PDB entry 8BYA | electron microscopy, 3.38 A resolution | chains F and G of the 7 polymer chains in the assembly

== Chain F ==
Molecule: Cyclin-dependent kinases regulatory subunit 1
From: Homo sapiens
UniProt: P61024 (CKS1_HUMAN); residues 3001-3079 here correspond to UniProt positions 1-79 (UniProt number = residue number - 3000)
Chain sequence (79 residues; each row starts with the number of its first residue):
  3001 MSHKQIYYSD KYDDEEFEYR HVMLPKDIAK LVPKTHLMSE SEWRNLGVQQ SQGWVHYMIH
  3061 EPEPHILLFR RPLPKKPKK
Unresolved in the structure: 3001-3004, 3074-3079

== Chain G ==
Molecule: p27 KIP1 C-terminus
From: Homo sapiens
Chain sequence (10 residues; numbered 4181 to 4190; the number before each row is that of its first residue):
  4181 AGSVEQTPKK
Modified / non-standard residues: Thr4187 (phosphothreonine; TPO)

== Chain F / chain G interface ==
Pairs across the interface (15; chain F residue first):
  Tyr3008(F) - Thr4187(G)
  Tyr3008(F) - Pro4188(G)
  Lys3011(F) - Thr4187(G)
  Arg3020(F) - Thr4187(G)
  Arg3044(F) - Glu4185(G)  salt bridge
  Gln3049(F) - Gln4186(G)
  Gln3049(F) - Thr4187(G)
  Gln3049(F) - Pro4188(G)
  Gln3050(F) - Glu4185(G)
  Gln3050(F) - Gln4186(G)
  Gln3050(F) - Thr4187(G)
  Ser3051(F) - Glu4185(G)
  Ser3051(F) - Thr4187(G)
  Gln3052(F) - Glu4185(G)
  Trp3054(F) - Thr4187(G)
Also at the interface, not in a pair above, chain G (5 interface residues in all): Val4184
The authors on this interface:
  - interface residues, chain F: Tyr3008(F), Lys3011(F), Arg3020(F), Gln3049(F), Ser3051(F), Trp3054(F)

== In short ==
Chain F and chain G form an interface of 9 and 5 residues respectively, with 1 salt bridge. The salt-bridged
pair is Arg3044(F)-Glu4185(G). From the paper: interface residues Tyr3008(F), Lys3011(F) and Arg3020(F) among
others.
Here chain F is Cyclin-dependent kinases regulatory subunit 1 and chain G is p27 KIP1 C-terminus, both from
Homo sapiens. Entry 8BYA (Cryo-EM structure of SKP1-SKP2-CKS1-CDK2-CyclinA-p27KIP1 Complex) was determined by
electron microscopy together with 8BYL and 8BZO from the same study.
